Entry 7W2I (X-ray diffraction, 1.80 A resolution); this record covers chains B and C of the 4 polymer chains in the assembly.

Chain B (and C):
Name: Cytokinin riboside 5'-monophosphate phosphoribohydrolase
From: Mycobacterium tuberculosis
Notes: EC 3.2.2.-; chain C of this document is another copy of the same molecule, construct and numbering; everything in this record applies to it too
Reference sequence: A0A045J166 (A0A045J166_MYCTX); residue numbers follow UniProt; this construct covers 11-187
Amino-acid sequence (177 residues; each row starts with the number of its first residue):
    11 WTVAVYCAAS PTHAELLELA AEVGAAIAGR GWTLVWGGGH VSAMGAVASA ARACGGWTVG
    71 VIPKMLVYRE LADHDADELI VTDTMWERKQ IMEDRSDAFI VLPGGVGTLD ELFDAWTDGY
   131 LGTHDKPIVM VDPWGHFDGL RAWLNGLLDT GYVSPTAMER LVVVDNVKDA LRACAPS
Ion coordination: Mg2+: Gln-100, Glu-103, Asp-128

Chain B / chain C interface:
Residue-residue contacts - 8 pairs, chain B then chain C:
  Lys-74(B) / His-50(C)  hydrogen bond (side chain-backbone)
  Val-77(B) / Glu-28(C)
  Tyr-78(B) / Ala-31(C)
  Tyr-78(B) / Gly-55(C)
  Tyr-78(B) / Ala-56(C)  hydrophobic
  Tyr-78(B) / Ser-59(C)
  His-84(B) / Ala-24(C)
  His-84(B) / Glu-28(C)  salt bridge
Also at the interface, not in a pair above, chain B (5 interface residues in all): Glu-80
Also at the interface, not in a pair above, chain C (9 interface residues in all): Leu-27, Ser-52

Overview:
5 residues of chain B and 9 residues of chain C are in contact; the contacts include 1 hydrogen bond and 1
salt bridge. Polar pairs include His-84(B)/Glu-28(C) and Lys-74(B)/His-50(C). Gln-100(B), Glu-103(B) and
Asp-128(B) coordinate Mg2+.
Chain B and chain C are both Cytokinin riboside 5'-monophosphate phosphoribohydrolase (Mycobacterium
tuberculosis); the structure, Crystal structure of LOG (Rv1205) from Mycobacterium tuberculosis, was
determined by X-ray diffraction.
